Entry 6CML (X-ray diffraction, 2.70 A resolution); this record covers chain A.

# Chain A
Protein: Methionyl-tRNA synthetase
From: Trypanosoma brucei brucei
Notes: EC 6.1.1.10
Reference sequence: Q38C91 (Q38C91_TRYB2); residue numbers follow UniProt; this construct covers 237-773
Chain sequence (542 residues; each row starts with the number of its first residue):
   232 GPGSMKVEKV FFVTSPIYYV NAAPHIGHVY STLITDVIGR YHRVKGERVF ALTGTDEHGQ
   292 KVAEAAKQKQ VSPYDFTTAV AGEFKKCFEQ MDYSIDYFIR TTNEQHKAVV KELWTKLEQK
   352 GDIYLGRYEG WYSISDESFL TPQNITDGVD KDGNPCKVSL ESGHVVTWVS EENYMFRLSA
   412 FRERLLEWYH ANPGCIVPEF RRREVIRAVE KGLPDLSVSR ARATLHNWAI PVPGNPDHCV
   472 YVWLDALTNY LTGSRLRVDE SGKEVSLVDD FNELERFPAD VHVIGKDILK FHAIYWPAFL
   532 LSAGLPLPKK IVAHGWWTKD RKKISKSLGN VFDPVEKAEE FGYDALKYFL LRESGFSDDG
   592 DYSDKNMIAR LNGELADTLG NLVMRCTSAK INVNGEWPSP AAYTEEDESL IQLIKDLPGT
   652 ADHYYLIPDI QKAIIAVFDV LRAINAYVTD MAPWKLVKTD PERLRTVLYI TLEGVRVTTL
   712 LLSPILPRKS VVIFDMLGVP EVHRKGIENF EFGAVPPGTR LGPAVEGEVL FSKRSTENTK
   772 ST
Disordered / not traced: 232-237, 551-562, 757-758, 767-773
Differences from the reference sequence: expression tag (232-236); engineered mutation Thr-309 (Ala in Q38C91), Ala-452 (Lys in Q38C91), Arg-453 (Lys in Q38C91), Ala-454 (Glu in Q38C91), Val-499 (Ala in Q38C91), Asn-503 (Ser in Q38C91)
Ligand contacts: methionine (MET): Pro-247, Ile-248, Tyr-249, Tyr-250, Asp-287, Trp-474, Ala-477, Leu-478, Asn-480, Tyr-481, Asp-518, Ile-519, His-523, Thr-549, Lys-550
From the paper describing this entry:
  - binding site for the ligand 96S: Asp-287

# Overview
Chain A binds methionine. From the paper: a binding site for the ligand 96S at Asp-287.
Chain A is Methionyl-tRNA synthetase (Trypanosoma brucei brucei); the structure, Trypanosoma brucei
methionyl-tRNA synthetase in complex with inhibitor (Chem 2093), was determined by X-ray diffraction together
with 6MES from the same study.
